Entry 1FYZ (X-ray diffraction, 2.15 A resolution); this record covers chains A and E of the 6 polymer chains in the assembly.

Chain A:
Protein: Methane monooxygenase component A, alpha chain
Organism: Methylococcus capsulatus
Notes: EC 1.14.13.25
UniProt: P22869 (MEMA_METCA); numbering as in UniProt (aligned over 1-527)
Sequence (527 residues; row label = number of the first residue in the row):
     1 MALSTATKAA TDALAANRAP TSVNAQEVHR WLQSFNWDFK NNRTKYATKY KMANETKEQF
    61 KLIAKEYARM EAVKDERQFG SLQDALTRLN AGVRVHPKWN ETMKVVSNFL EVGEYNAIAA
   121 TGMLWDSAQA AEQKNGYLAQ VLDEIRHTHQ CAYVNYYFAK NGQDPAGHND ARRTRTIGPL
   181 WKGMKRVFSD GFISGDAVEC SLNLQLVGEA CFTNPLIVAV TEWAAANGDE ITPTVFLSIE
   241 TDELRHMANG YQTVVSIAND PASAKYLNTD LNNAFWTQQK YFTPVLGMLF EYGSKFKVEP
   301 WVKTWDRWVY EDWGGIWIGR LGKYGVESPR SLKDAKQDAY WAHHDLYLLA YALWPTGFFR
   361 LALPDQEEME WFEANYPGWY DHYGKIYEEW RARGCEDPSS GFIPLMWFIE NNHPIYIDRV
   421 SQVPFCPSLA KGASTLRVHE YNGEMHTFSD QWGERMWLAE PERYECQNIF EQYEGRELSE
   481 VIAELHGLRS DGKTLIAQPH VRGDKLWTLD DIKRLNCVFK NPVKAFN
Not modelled in the structure: 1-16
Metal / ion sites: Fe2+ site 1: E114, E144, H147, E243; Fe2+ site 2: E144, E209, E243, H246; Ca2+ near N527 (its only coordinating residue here)
Swiss-Prot annotation at these positions:
  - active site: C151
  - binding site (Fe cation): E114, E144, H147, E209, E243, H246

Chain E:
Protein: Methane monooxygenase component A, gamma chain
Organism: Methylococcus capsulatus
Notes: EC 1.14.13.25
UniProt: P11987 (MEMG_METCA); numbering as in UniProt (aligned over 1-170)
Sequence (170 residues; row label = number of the first residue in the row):
     1 MAKLGIHSND TRDAWVNKIA QLNTLEKAAE MLKQFRMDHT TPFRNSYELD NDYLWIEAKL
    61 EEKVAVLKAR AFNEVDFRHK TAFGEDAKSV LDGTVAKMNA AKDKWEAEKI HIGFRQAYKP
   121 PIMPVNYFLD GERQLGTRLM ELRNLNYYDT PLEELRKQRG VRVVHLQSPH
Not modelled in the structure: 1-2, 170

How chain A and chain E interact:
Pairs across the interface (97):
  R43(A) with R133(E)
  T44(A) with R133(E)
  K45(A) with R133(E)
  A47(A) with E132(E); R133(E); G136(E); T137(E); M140(E), hydrophobic
  T48(A) with T137(E), hydrogen bond (backbone-side chain)
  K49(A) with M140(E); E141(E); N144(E)
  D196(A) with M140(E)
  Y266(A) with E141(E), hydrogen bond (side chain-backbone); N144(E); L145(E)
  T269(A) with Y147(E); Y148(E), hydrogen bond (backbone-side chain)
  N272(A) with Y148(E), hydrogen bond
  N273(A) with Y147(E); Y148(E), hydrogen bond
  R330(A) with Y148(E)
  P427(A) with Q167(E)
  S434(A) with Q167(E), hydrogen bond (backbone-side chain); P169(E)
  T435(A) with Q167(E); P169(E)
  L436(A) with H165(E); L166(E); Q167(E), hydrogen bond (backbone-backbone)
  R437(A) with L152(E); R156(E); H165(E); L166(E)
  V438(A) with V163(E); V164(E), hydrogen bond (backbone-backbone); H165(E), hydrogen bond (backbone-backbone)
  H439(A) with R156(E); V161(E); R162(E); V163(E)
  E440(A) with V161(E); R162(E), salt bridge; V164(E)
  Y441(A) with P42(E); F43(E); R159(E); V161(E), hydrophobic
  N442(A) with P42(E); F43(E); R44(E); Y47(E)
  G443(A) with Y47(E)
  E444(A) with Y47(E); D50(E)
  Q451(A) with L152(E)
  W452(A) with Y148(E), hydrophobic
  E454(A) with L152(E); R156(E), salt bridge
  R455(A) with Y147(E), hydrogen bond (side chain-backbone); Y148(E); T150(E), hydrogen bond (side chain-backbone); L152(E); L155(E)
  M456(A) with Y147(E)
  W457(A) with V161(E), hydrophobic
  L458(A) with L155(E), hydrophobic; R156(E); R159(E), hydrogen bond (backbone-side chain); V161(E), hydrophobic
  A459(A) with R143(E), hydrogen bond (backbone-side chain); R159(E), hydrogen bond (backbone-side chain)
  E460(A) with R143(E); Y147(E), hydrogen bond
  P461(A) with P42(E), hydrophobic; R159(E)
  E462(A) with P42(E); I112(E); R143(E), salt bridge
  E465(A) with T41(E); P42(E); R44(E), salt bridge
  Q467(A) with D50(E), hydrogen bond (side chain-backbone)
  E471(A) with N51(E), hydrogen bond (backbone-side chain)
  Q472(A) with I6(E); N51(E)
  Y473(A) with I6(E), hydrophobic
  R476(A) with L4(E), hydrogen bond (side chain-backbone); G5(E)
  E484(A) with G5(E); I6(E), hydrogen bond (side chain-backbone); H7(E), hydrogen bond (side chain-backbone)
  L485(A) with I6(E), hydrophobic; H7(E)
  F526(A) with V164(E), hydrophobic; H165(E)
  N527(A) with R162(E), hydrogen bond (backbone-side chain)
Interface residues without a listed pair, chain A (50 interface residues in all): Y46, K265, D270, M445, V481
Interface residues without a listed pair, chain E (44 interface residues in all): S8, Y53, L54, E108, L129, P151, G160, S168

In short:
50 residues of chain A and 44 residues of chain E are in contact, with 21 hydrogen bonds and 4 salt bridges.
Among the polar pairs are E440(A)-R162(E), E454(A)-R156(E) and E462(A)-R143(E). From UniProt: active-site
residue C151(A) and 6 Fe cation-binding residues on chain A.
Chain A is Methane monooxygenase component A, alpha chain and chain E is Methane monooxygenase component A,
gamma chain, both from Methylococcus capsulatus; the structure, Methane monooxygenase hydroxylase, form II
reduced by soaking, was determined by X-ray diffraction together with 1FZ0, 1FZ1, 1FZ2, 1FZ3, 1FZ4 and 1FZ5
from the same study.
